2ERG - chains C and B of the 4 polymer chains in the assembly; structure by X-ray diffraction, 3.15 A resolution.

[Chain C]
Molecule: 15-nt DNA strand
Sequence (15 nucleotides; each row starts with the number of its first residue):
     1 TTGCCGGTACCGGCA

[Chain B]
Protein: Regulatory protein LEU3
From: Saccharomyces cerevisiae
Reference sequence: P08638 (LEUR_YEAST); residue numbers follow UniProt; this construct covers 32-103
Sequence (72 residues; numbered 32 to 103; the number before each row is that of its first residue):
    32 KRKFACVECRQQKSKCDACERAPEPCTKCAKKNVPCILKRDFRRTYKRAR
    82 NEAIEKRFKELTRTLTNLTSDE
Not modelled in the structure: 32-34, 100-103
Sequence notes: engineered mutation Cys50 (His in P08638)
Ion coordination: Zn2+ site 1: Cys37, Cys57, Cys60, Cys67; Zn2+ site 2: Cys37, Cys40, Cys47, Cys57
Curated features (UniProtKB/Swiss-Prot):
  - DNA-binding region: Cys37 to Cys67 (Zn(2)-C6 fungal-type)

[How chain C and chain B interact]
Residue-residue contacts (14):
  DA9(C) - Gln43(B)  sugar contact
  DC10(C) - Gln43(B)  hydrogen bond to the phosphate
  DC10(C) - Arg75(B)  sugar contact
  DC10(C) - Lys78(B)  salt bridge to the phosphate
  DC11(C) - Gln43(B)  hydrogen bond to the base
  DC11(C) - Lys44(B)  base contact
  DC11(C) - Arg75(B)  salt bridge to the phosphate
  DC11(C) - Thr76(B)  phosphate contact
  DC11(C) - Tyr77(B)  phosphate contact
  DC11(C) - Lys78(B)  hydrogen bond to the phosphate
  DC11(C) - Arg79(B)  hydrogen bond to the phosphate
  DG12(C) - Lys44(B)  hydrogen bond to the base
  DG12(C) - Tyr77(B)  phosphate contact
  DG13(C) - Lys44(B)  hydrogen bond to the base
Interface residues without a listed pair, chain B (9 interface residues in all): Gln42, Ala80

[Summary]
The interface between chain C and chain B involves 5 residues on one side and 9 on the other; the contacts
include 6 hydrogen bonds and 2 salt bridges. Polar pairs include DC11(C)-Gln43(B), DG12(C)-Lys44(B) and
DG13(C)-Lys44(B).
Here chain C is a 15-nt DNA strand and chain B is Regulatory protein LEU3 (Saccharomyces cerevisiae). Entry
2ERG (Crystal Structure of Leu3 DNA-binding domain with a single H50C mutation complexed with a 15mer DNA ...)
was determined by X-ray diffraction together with 2ER8 and 2ERE from the same study.
